5XOG - chains A and H of the 17 polymer chains in the assembly; structure by X-ray diffraction, 3.00 A resolution.

# Chain A
Molecule: DNA-directed RNA polymerase subunit
From: Komagataella phaffii (strain GS115 / ATCC 20864)
Notes: EC 2.7.7.6
UniProt: C4R4Y0 (C4R4Y0_KOMPG); residues 1-1743 here = UniProt positions 1-1743
Amino-acid sequence (1743 residues; numbered 1 to 1743; the number before each row is that of its first residue):
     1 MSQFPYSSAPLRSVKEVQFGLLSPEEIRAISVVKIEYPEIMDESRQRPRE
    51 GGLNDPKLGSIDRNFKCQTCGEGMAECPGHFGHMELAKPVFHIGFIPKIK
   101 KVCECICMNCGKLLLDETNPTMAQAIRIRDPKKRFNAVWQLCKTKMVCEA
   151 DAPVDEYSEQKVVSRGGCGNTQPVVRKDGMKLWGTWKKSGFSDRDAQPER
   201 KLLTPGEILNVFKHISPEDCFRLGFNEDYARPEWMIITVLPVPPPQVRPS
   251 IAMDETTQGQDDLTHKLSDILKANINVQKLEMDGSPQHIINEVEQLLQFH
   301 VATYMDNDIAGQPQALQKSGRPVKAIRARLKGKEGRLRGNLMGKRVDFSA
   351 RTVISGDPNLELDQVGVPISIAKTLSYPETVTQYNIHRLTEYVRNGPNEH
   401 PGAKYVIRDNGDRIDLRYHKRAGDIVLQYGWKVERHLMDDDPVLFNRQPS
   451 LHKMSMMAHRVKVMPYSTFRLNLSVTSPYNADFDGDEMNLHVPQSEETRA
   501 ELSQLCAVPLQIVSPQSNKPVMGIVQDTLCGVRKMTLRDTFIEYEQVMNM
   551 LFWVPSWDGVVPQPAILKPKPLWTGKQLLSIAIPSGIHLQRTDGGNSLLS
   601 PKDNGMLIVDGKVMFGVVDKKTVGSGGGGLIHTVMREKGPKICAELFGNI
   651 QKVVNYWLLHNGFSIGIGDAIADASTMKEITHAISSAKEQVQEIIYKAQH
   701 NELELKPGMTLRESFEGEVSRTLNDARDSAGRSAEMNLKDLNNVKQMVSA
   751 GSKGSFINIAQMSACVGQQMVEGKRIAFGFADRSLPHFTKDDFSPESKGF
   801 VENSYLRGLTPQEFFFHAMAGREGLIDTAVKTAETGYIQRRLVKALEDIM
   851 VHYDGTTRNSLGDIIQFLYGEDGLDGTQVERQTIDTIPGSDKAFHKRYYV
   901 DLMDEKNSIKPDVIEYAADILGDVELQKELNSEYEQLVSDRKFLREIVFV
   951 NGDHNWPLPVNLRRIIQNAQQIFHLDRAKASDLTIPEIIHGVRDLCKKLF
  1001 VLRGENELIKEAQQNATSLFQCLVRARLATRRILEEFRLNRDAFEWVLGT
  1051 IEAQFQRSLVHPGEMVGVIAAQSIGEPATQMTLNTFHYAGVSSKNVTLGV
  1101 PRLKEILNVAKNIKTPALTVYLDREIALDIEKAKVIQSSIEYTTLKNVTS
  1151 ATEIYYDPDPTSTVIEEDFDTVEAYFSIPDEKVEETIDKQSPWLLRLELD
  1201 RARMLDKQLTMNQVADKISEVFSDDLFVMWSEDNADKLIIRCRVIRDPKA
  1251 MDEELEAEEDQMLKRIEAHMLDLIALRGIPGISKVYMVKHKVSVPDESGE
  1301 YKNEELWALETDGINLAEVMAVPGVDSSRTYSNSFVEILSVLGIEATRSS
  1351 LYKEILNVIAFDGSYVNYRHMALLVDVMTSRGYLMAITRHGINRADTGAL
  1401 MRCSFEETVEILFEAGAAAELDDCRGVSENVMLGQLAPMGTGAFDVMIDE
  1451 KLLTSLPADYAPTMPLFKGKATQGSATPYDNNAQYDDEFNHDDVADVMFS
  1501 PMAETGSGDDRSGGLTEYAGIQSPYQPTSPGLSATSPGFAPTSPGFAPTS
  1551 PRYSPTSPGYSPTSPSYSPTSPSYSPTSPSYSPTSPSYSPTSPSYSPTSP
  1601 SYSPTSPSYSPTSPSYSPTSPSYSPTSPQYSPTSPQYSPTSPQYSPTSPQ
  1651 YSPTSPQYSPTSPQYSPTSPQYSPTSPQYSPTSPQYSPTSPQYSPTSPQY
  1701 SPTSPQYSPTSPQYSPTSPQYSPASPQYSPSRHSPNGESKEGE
Not modelled in the structure: 1, 154-160, 190-193, 1082-1094, 1178-1189, 1246-1257, 1464-1743
Bound ions: Zn2+ site 1: C67, C70, C77, H80; Zn2+ site 2: C107, C110, C148, C168; Mg2+: D482, D484, D486 (together with AMP-CPP) (shared with 1 residue of chain P)
Residues lining bound ligands: AMP-CPP (APC; diphosphomethylphosphonic acid adenosyl ester): R447, P449, N480, D482, D484, T832, Q1080

# Chain H
Molecule: RNA polymerase subunit ABC14.5, common to RNA polymerases I, II, and III
From: Komagataella phaffii (strain GS115 / ATCC 20864)
UniProt: C4R273 (C4R273_KOMPG); residue numbers follow UniProt; this construct covers 1-145
Amino-acid sequence (145 residues; each row starts with the number of its first residue):
     1 MSSALFDDIFTVQTVDNGRYNKVSRIIGISTTNSAIKLTLDINNEMFPVS
    51 QDDSLTVTLANSLSLDGEDESANFSKSWRPPKPTDKSLADDYDYVMFGTV
   101 YKFEEGDEDKIKVYVSFGGLLMCLEGGYKSLASLKQDNLYILIRR
Not modelled in the structure: 1-2, 66-75

# Chain A / chain H interface
Residue-residue contacts (73; chain A residue first):
  R538(A) - Y20(H)
  R538(A) - R25(H)
  R538(A) - D41(H)  salt bridge
  R538(A) - G119(H)  hydrogen bond (side chain-backbone)
  R538(A) - L120(H)
  R538(A) - L121(H)
  D539(A) - Y20(H)
  D539(A) - N21(H)  hydrogen bond (side chain-backbone)
  D539(A) - K22(H)  hydrogen bond (side chain-backbone)
  D539(A) - V23(H)
  F541(A) - V23(H)  hydrophobic
  F541(A) - N43(H)
  F541(A) - L120(H)  hydrophobic
  Y544(A) - W78(H)  hydrophobic
  Y544(A) - P80(H)  hydrophobic
  V560(A) - K76(H)
  V560(A) - S77(H)
  V561(A) - S77(H)  hydrogen bond (backbone-side chain)
  V561(A) - W78(H)  hydrogen bond (backbone-backbone)
  Q563(A) - F97(H)
  Q563(A) - Y140(H)  hydrogen bond
  P564(A) - W78(H)
  P564(A) - F97(H)
  A565(A) - M96(H)
  A565(A) - F97(H)  hydrogen bond (backbone-backbone)
  A565(A) - F117(H)
  A565(A) - G118(H)
  I566(A) - N43(H)
  I566(A) - M46(H)  hydrophobic
  I566(A) - Y94(H)
  I566(A) - V95(H)
  L567(A) - W78(H)
  L567(A) - V95(H)  hydrogen bond (backbone-backbone)
  L567(A) - F97(H)  hydrophobic
  L567(A) - Y140(H)  hydrophobic
  K568(A) - A89(H)  hydrogen bond (side chain-backbone)
  K568(A) - D90(H)
  K568(A) - Y92(H)  hydrogen bond (side chain-backbone)
  K568(A) - D93(H)
  K568(A) - Y94(H)
  K568(A) - V95(H)  hydrogen bond (backbone-backbone)
  P569(A) - M46(H)
  P569(A) - D93(H)
  K570(A) - M46(H)
  P571(A) - W78(H)  hydrophobic
  L572(A) - N43(H)
  L572(A) - M46(H)  hydrophobic
  W573(A) - W78(H)  hydrophobic
  T574(A) - G118(H)  hydrogen bond (side chain-backbone)
  K576(A) - G118(H)
  K576(A) - G119(H)
  L598(A) - Y101(H)  hydrogen bond (backbone-side chain)
  L598(A) - K102(H)
  L598(A) - Y114(H)  hydrophobic
  L599(A) - R25(H)  hydrogen bond (backbone-side chain)
  L599(A) - T39(H)
  L599(A) - Y114(H)
  L599(A) - L121(H)
  L599(A) - C123(H)  hydrophobic
  S600(A) - R25(H)
  P601(A) - R19(H)
  P601(A) - R25(H)
  K602(A) - R19(H)
  K602(A) - Y20(H)
  D603(A) - Y20(H)
  L607(A) - Y101(H)  hydrophobic
  M614(A) - T99(H)
  M614(A) - Y101(H)  hydrophobic
  M614(A) - S116(H)  hydrogen bond (backbone-side chain)
  M614(A) - G119(H)
  M614(A) - L121(H)
  F615(A) - Y101(H)
  F615(A) - L121(H)  hydrophobic
Also at the interface, not in a pair above, chain A (33 interface residues in all): G559, P562, Q577, V613, D740
Also at the interface, not in a pair above, chain H (36 interface residues in all): D91, M122

# Overview
Chain A and chain H form an interface of 33 and 36 residues respectively; the contacts include 15 hydrogen
bonds and 1 salt bridge. Among the polar pairs are R538(A)-D41(H), R538(A)-G119(H) and D539(A)-N21(H). Chain A
binds AMP-CPP.
Here chain A is DNA-directed RNA polymerase subunit and chain H is RNA polymerase subunit ABC14.5, common to
RNA polymerases I, II, and III, both from Komagataella phaffii (strain GS115 / ATCC 20864). Entry 5XOG (RNA
Polymerase II elongation complex bound with Spt5 KOW5 and Elf1) was determined by X-ray diffraction together
with 5XON from the same study.
